PDB entry 4EU2 | X-ray diffraction, 2.51 A resolution | chains S and T of the 28 polymer chains in the assembly

# Chain S
Name: Proteasome component PUP2
Organism: Saccharomyces cerevisiae
Notes: EC 3.4.25.1
UniProt: P32379 (PSA5_YEAST); numbering as in UniProt (aligned over 9-250)
Sequence (242 residues; numbered 9 to 250; the number before each row is that of its first residue):
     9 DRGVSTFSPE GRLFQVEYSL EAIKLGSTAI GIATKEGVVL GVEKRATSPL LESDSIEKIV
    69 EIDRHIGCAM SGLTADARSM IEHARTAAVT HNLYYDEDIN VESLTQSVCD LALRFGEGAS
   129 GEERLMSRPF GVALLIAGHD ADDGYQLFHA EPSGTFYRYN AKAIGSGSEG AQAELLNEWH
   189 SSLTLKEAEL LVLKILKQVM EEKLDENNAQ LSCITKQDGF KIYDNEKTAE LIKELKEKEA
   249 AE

# Chain T
Name: Proteasome component PRE5
Organism: Saccharomyces cerevisiae
Notes: EC 3.4.25.1
UniProt: P40302 (PSA1_YEAST); residue numbers follow UniProt; this construct covers 2-234
Sequence (233 residues; numbered 2 to 234; the number before each row is that of its first residue):
     2 FRNNYDGDTV TFSPTGRLFQ VEYALEAIKQ GSVTVGLRSN THAVLVALKR NADELSSYQK
    62 KIIKCDEHMG LSLAGLAPDA RVLSNYLRQQ CNYSSLVFNR KLAVERAGHL LCDKAQKNTQ
   122 SYGGRPYGVG LLIIGYDKSG AHLLEFQPSG NVTELYGTAI GARSQGAKTY LERTLDTFIK
   182 IDGNPDELIK AGVEAISQSL RDESLTVDNL SIAIVGKDTP FTIYDGEAVA KYI
Not modelled in the structure: 2
Curated features (UniProtKB/Swiss-Prot):
  - modified residue: S14 (Phosphoserine)
  - cross-link: K191 (Glycyl lysine isopeptide (Lys-Gly) (interchain with G-Cter in ubiquitin))

# Interface between chain S and chain T
Contacting residue pairs (51):
  G11(S) with G8(T), hydrogen bond (backbone-backbone)
  S13(S) with G124(T); R126(T)
  T14(S) with G8(T); Q21(T)
  F15(S) with Q21(T), hydrogen bond (backbone-side chain); Y24(T); A25(T), hydrophobic; R126(T); P127(T); G129(T)
  S16(S) with Y24(T)
  P17(S) with Y24(T), hydrophobic; E27(T)
  E18(S) with Q31(T)
  G19(S) with Y24(T); A28(T)
  R20(S) with Q31(T), hydrogen bond
  L21(S) with L77(T), hydrophobic; R126(T)
  Q114(S) with R82(T), hydrogen bond
  D118(S) with R82(T), salt bridge
  L121(S) with P79(T), hydrophobic; R126(T)
  G126(S) with Y123(T)
  A127(S) with G124(T)
  S128(S) with N119(T); S122(T)
  S161(S) with P79(T)
  G162(S) with P79(T)
  T163(S) with Q60(T); P79(T)
  F164(S) with Q60(T)
  Y165(S) with R51(T), hydrogen bond (side chain-backbone); N52(T); A53(T); S57(T); S58(T); Q60(T)
  R166(S) with S57(T); S58(T), hydrogen bond (backbone-backbone)
  Y167(S) with A53(T); D54(T); L56(T); S57(T)
  N168(S) with L56(T), hydrogen bond (backbone-backbone)
  A169(S) with L56(T)
  Q180(S) with D54(T), hydrogen bond; L56(T)
  L183(S) with L56(T)
  L184(S) with L56(T)
Other interface residues (no listed pair), chain S (32 interface residues in all): R10, E125, R132, W187
Other interface residues (no listed pair), chain T (28 interface residues in all): E55, D80, G125

# In short
The interface between chain S and chain T involves 32 residues on one side and 28 on the other, with 8
hydrogen bonds and 1 salt bridge. Among the polar pairs are D118(S)-R82(T), F15(S)-Q21(T) and R20(S)-Q31(T).
Here chain S is Proteasome component PUP2 and chain T is Proteasome component PRE5, both from Saccharomyces
cerevisiae. Entry 4EU2 (Crystal structure of 20s proteasome with novel inhibitor K-7174) was determined by
X-ray diffraction.
